PDB entry 4PJ5 | X-ray diffraction, 2.00 A resolution | chains A and B of the 4 polymer chains in the assembly

[Chain A]
Protein: Major histocompatibility complex class I-related gene protein
Source organism: Homo sapiens
UniProtKB: Q95460 (HMR1_HUMAN); residues 1-270 here correspond to UniProt positions 23-292 (UniProt number = residue number + 22)
Amino-acid sequence (271 residues; row label = number of the first residue in the row; numbering starts at 0):
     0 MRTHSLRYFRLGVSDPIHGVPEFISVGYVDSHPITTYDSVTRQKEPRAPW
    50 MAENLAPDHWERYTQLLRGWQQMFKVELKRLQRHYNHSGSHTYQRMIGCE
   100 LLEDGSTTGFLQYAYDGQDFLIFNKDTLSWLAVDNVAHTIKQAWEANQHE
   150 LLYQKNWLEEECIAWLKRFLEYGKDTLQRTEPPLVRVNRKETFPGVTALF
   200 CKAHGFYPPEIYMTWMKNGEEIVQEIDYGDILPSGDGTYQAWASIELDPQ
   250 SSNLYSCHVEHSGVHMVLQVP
Disordered / not traced: 0, 247-252, 270
Differences from the reference sequence: initiating methionine (0); engineered mutation Ser261 (Cys283 in Q95460)
Cystine bridges: Cys98-Cys161, Cys200-Cys256
Covalently attached groups: Acetyl 6-formylpterin (30W) linked to Lys43
Ligand contacts: Acetyl 6-formylpterin (30W; N-(6-formyl-4-oxo-3,4-dihydropteridin-2-yl)acetamide): Tyr7, Arg9, Ser24, Thr34, Tyr62, Leu66, Trp69, Arg94, Ile96, Tyr152, Trp156
UniProt features mapped onto this chain:
  - binding site (5-(2-oxoethylideneamino)-6-(D-ribitylamino)uracil): Arg9, Ser24, Lys43, Arg94, Tyr152, Gln153
  - binding site (5-(2-oxopropylideneamino)-6-(D-ribitylamino)uracil): Arg9, Ser24, Lys43, Arg94, Tyr152, Gln153
  - binding site (7-hydroxy-6-methyl-8-(1-D-ribityl)lumazine): Arg9, Ser24, Lys43, Arg94, Tyr152, Gln153
  - binding site (8-(9H-purin-6-yl)-2-oxa-8-azabicyclo[3.3.1]nona-3,6-diene-4,6-dicarbaldehyde): Arg9, Lys43, His58, Arg94
  - binding site (2-amino-4-oxopteridine-6-carbaldehyde): Lys43
  - binding site (pyridoxal): Lys43
  - glycosylation: Asn85 (N-linked (GlcNAc...) asparagine)
What the authors report for this chain:
  - binding site for Acetyl 6-formylpterin: Tyr7, Lys43, Tyr62, Trp69, Arg94, Ile96, Tyr152, Trp156
  - conformationally variable residues (side-chain flip): Trp69, Glu149, Tyr152, Gln153

[Chain B]
Protein: Beta-2-microglobulin
Source organism: Homo sapiens
UniProtKB: P61769 (B2MG_HUMAN); residues 1-99 here correspond to UniProt positions 21-119 (UniProt number = residue number + 20)
Amino-acid sequence (100 residues; numbered 0 to 99; the number before each row is that of its first residue; numbering starts at 0):
     0 MIQRTPKIQVYSRHPAENGKSNFLNCYVSGFHPSDIEVDLLKNGERIEKV
    50 EHSDLSFSKDWSFYLLYYTEFTPTEKDEYACRVNHVTLSQPKIVKWDRDM
Disordered / not traced: 99
Differences from the reference sequence: expression tag (0)
Cystine bridges: Cys25-Cys80
UniProt features mapped onto this chain:
  - modified residue: Gln2 (Pyrrolidone carboxylic acid)
  - glycosylation: Ile1 (N-linked (Glc) (glycation) isoleucine), Lys19 (N-linked (Glc) (glycation) lysine), Lys41 (N-linked (Glc) (glycation) lysine), Lys48 (N-linked (Glc) (glycation) lysine), Lys58 (N-linked (Glc) (glycation) lysine), Lys91 (N-linked (Glc) (glycation) lysine), Lys94 (N-linked (Glc) (glycation) lysine)

[How chain A and chain B interact]
Residue-residue contacts (45; chain A residue first):
  Phe8(A) - Phe56(B)  hydrophobic
  Phe8(A) - Ser57(B)
  Leu10(A) - Phe56(B)  hydrophobic
  Ile16(A) - Asp34(B)
  Val19(A) - Asp34(B)
  Ile23(A) - Phe56(B)  hydrophobic
  Val25(A) - Phe56(B)  hydrophobic
  Tyr27(A) - Ser55(B)
  Tyr27(A) - Phe56(B)  hydrogen bond (side chain-backbone)
  Arg46(A) - Asp53(B)  salt bridge
  Ser89(A) - Met0(B)
  His90(A) - Met0(B)
  Thr91(A) - His31(B)  hydrogen bond
  Gln93(A) - His31(B)  hydrogen bond
  Gln93(A) - Trp60(B)  hydrogen bond (side chain-backbone)
  Gln93(A) - Phe62(B)
  Met95(A) - Lys58(B)
  Met95(A) - Trp60(B)  hydrophobic
  Gln111(A) - Trp60(B)
  Ala113(A) - Trp60(B)  hydrophobic
  Asp115(A) - Met0(B)
  Asp115(A) - His31(B)
  Gly116(A) - Arg3(B)  hydrogen bond (backbone-side chain)
  Gly116(A) - His31(B)  hydrogen bond (backbone-side chain)
  Gly116(A) - Asp59(B)
  Gly116(A) - Trp60(B)
  Gln117(A) - Ile1(B)
  Asp118(A) - Trp60(B)  hydrogen bond
  Arg185(A) - Pro14(B)
  His203(A) - Pro14(B)
  Asp229(A) - Lys6(B)  salt bridge
  Asp229(A) - Gln8(B)  hydrogen bond
  Leu231(A) - Gln8(B)
  Leu231(A) - Tyr10(B)
  Leu231(A) - Tyr26(B)  hydrophobic
  Pro232(A) - Tyr10(B)  hydrogen bond (backbone-side chain)
  Pro232(A) - Tyr26(B)  hydrophobic
  Ser233(A) - Arg12(B)  hydrogen bond (backbone-side chain)
  Ser233(A) - Asn24(B)  hydrogen bond (backbone-side chain)
  Gly234(A) - Arg12(B)  hydrogen bond (backbone-side chain)
  Gly234(A) - Leu65(B)
  Asp235(A) - Arg12(B)
  Gln239(A) - Tyr10(B)
  Gln239(A) - Ser11(B)
  Gln239(A) - Arg12(B)
Interface residues without a listed pair, chain A (32 interface residues in all): Arg6, Arg94, Tyr112, Lys201
Interface residues without a listed pair, chain B (27 interface residues in all): His13, Ser33, Leu54, Tyr67, Asp98

[In short]
32 residues of chain A and 27 residues of chain B are in contact, with 12 hydrogen bonds and 2 salt bridges.
Polar pairs include Arg46(A)-Asp53(B), Asp229(A)-Lys6(B) and Tyr27(A)-Phe56(B). From the paper: a binding site
for Acetyl 6-formylpterin at Tyr7(A), Lys43(A) and Tyr62(A) among others; conformational variability at
Trp69(A), Glu149(A) and Tyr152(A) among others.
Chain A is Major histocompatibility complex class I-related gene protein and chain B is Beta-2-microglobulin,
both from Homo sapiens; the structure, Structure of human MR1-Ac-6-FP in complex with human MAIT TRBV6-1 TCR,
was determined by X-ray diffraction together with 4PJ7, 4PJ8, 4PJ9, 4PJA, 4PJB, 4PJC and 7 further entries
from the same study.
